PDB entry 3C4O | X-ray diffraction, 1.70 A resolution | chains A and B

# Chain A
Protein: Beta-lactamase SHV-1
Organism: Klebsiella pneumoniae
Notes: EC 3.5.2.6
UniProt: P0AD64 (BLA1_KLEPN); the author numbering skips numbers that UniProt does not, so the offset changes along the chain: 26-238 = UniProt 22-234; 240-252 = UniProt 235-247; 254-292 = UniProt 248-286
Chain sequence (265 residues; numbered 26 to 292; 2 numbers in that range are skipped by the numbering (no residue carries them; nothing is unmodelled there); the number before each row is that of its first residue):
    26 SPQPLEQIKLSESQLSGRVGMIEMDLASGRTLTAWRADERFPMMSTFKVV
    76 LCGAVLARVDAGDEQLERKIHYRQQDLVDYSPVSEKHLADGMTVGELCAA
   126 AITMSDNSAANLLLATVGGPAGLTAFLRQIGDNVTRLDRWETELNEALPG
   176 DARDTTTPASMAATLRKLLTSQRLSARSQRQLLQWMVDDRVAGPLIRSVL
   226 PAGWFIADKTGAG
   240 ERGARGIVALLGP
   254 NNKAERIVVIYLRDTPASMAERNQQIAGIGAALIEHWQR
Disulfides: Cys-77/Cys-123
Swiss-Prot annotation at these positions:
  - active site: Ser-70 (Nucleophile), Glu-168 (Proton acceptor)
  - binding site (a beta-lactam): Lys-73, Ser-130, Glu-166

# Chain B
Protein: Beta-lactamase inhibitory protein
Organism: Streptomyces clavuligerus
UniProt: P35804 (BLIP_STRCL); residues 1-165 here correspond to UniProt positions 37-201 (UniProt number = residue number + 36)
Chain sequence (165 residues; numbered 1 to 165; the number before each row is that of its first residue):
     1 AGVMTGAKFTQIQFGMTRQQVLDIAGAENCETGGSFGDSIHCRGHAAGDY
    51 YAYATFGFTSAAADAKVDSKSQMKLLAPSAPTLTLAKFNQVTVGMTRAQV
   101 LATVGQGSCTTWSEYYPAYPSTAGVTLSLKCFDVDGYSSTGFYRGMAHLW
   151 FTDGVLQGKRQWDLV
Disulfides: Cys-30/Cys-42, Cys-109/Cys-131
Differences from the reference sequence: engineered mutation Met-73 (Glu109 in P35804), Lys-130 (Ser166 in P35804), Met-146 (Ser182 in P35804)

# Chain A / chain B interface
Contacting residue pairs - 49 pairs, chain A then chain B:
  Ser-70(A) / Asp-49(B)
  Gln-99(A) / Ser-128(B)  hydrogen bond
  Gln-99(A) / His-148(B)  hydrogen bond
  Gln-99(A) / Trp-150(B)
  Gln-100(A) / Trp-150(B)
  Gln-100(A) / Arg-160(B)  hydrogen bond (backbone-side chain)
  Leu-102(A) / Trp-112(B)
  Leu-102(A) / His-148(B)
  Val-103(A) / Trp-112(B)
  Val-103(A) / Arg-160(B)
  Val-103(A) / Trp-162(B)  hydrophobic
  Asp-104(A) / Met-73(B)
  Asp-104(A) / Lys-74(B)  salt bridge
  Asp-104(A) / Lys-130(B)  salt bridge
  Asp-104(A) / Tyr-143(B)
  Tyr-105(A) / Ala-47(B)  hydrogen bond (side chain-backbone)
  Tyr-105(A) / Gly-48(B)  hydrogen bond (side chain-backbone)
  Tyr-105(A) / Met-73(B)  hydrophobic
  Tyr-105(A) / Lys-74(B)
  Tyr-105(A) / Gly-141(B)  hydrogen bond (side chain-backbone)
  Pro-107(A) / Phe-36(B)
  Pro-107(A) / His-41(B)
  Pro-107(A) / Tyr-50(B)  hydrophobic
  Pro-107(A) / Tyr-53(B)
  Val-108(A) / Ser-35(B)
  Glu-110(A) / Tyr-53(B)  hydrogen bond
  Glu-110(A) / Trp-112(B)  hydrogen bond
  Lys-111(A) / Phe-36(B)
  Lys-111(A) / Ser-39(B)  hydrogen bond
  His-112(A) / Ser-35(B)  hydrogen bond (side chain-backbone)
  Met-129(A) / Phe-36(B)  hydrophobic
  Met-129(A) / Tyr-50(B)
  Ser-130(A) / Asp-49(B)  hydrogen bond
  Thr-167(A) / Trp-162(B)
  Glu-168(A) / Trp-162(B)  hydrogen bond
  Arg-215(A) / Glu-31(B)  salt bridge
  Arg-215(A) / Arg-43(B)
  Val-216(A) / Asp-49(B)
  Val-216(A) / Tyr-50(B)  hydrophobic
  Lys-234(A) / Asp-49(B)  salt bridge
  Thr-235(A) / Asp-49(B)  hydrogen bond
  Gly-236(A) / Asp-49(B)
  Ala-237(A) / Gly-48(B)
  Ala-237(A) / Asp-49(B)
  Ala-237(A) / Phe-142(B)
  Gly-238(A) / Phe-142(B)
  Glu-240(A) / Phe-142(B)
  Arg-244(A) / Asp-49(B)  salt bridge
  Met-272(A) / Gly-48(B)
Other interface residues (no listed pair), chain A (27 interface residues in all): Ser-106
Other interface residues (no listed pair), chain B (28 interface residues in all): Gly-37, Tyr-51, Thr-55, Ser-71, Thr-140

# Summary
Chain A and chain B form an interface of 27 and 28 residues respectively, with 13 hydrogen bonds and 5 salt
bridges. Polar contacts include Asp-104(A)/Lys-74(B), Asp-104(A)/Lys-130(B) and Arg-215(A)/Glu-31(B). From
UniProt: active-site residues Ser-70(A) and Glu-168(A) and 3 beta-lactam-binding residues on chain A.
Here chain A is Beta-lactamase SHV-1 (Klebsiella pneumoniae) and chain B is Beta-lactamase inhibitory protein
(Streptomyces clavuligerus). Entry 3C4O (Crystal Structure of the SHV-1 Beta-lactamase/Beta-lactamase
inhibitor protein (BLIP) E73M/S130K/S146M complex) was determined by X-ray diffraction together with 3C4P from
the same study.
